Entry 8B6K (X-ray diffraction, 2.50 A resolution); this record covers chains A and P of the 3 polymer chains in the assembly.

Chain A:
Protein: DNA polymerase epsilon catalytic subunit A
Organism: Saccharomyces cerevisiae
Notes: EC 2.7.7.7, 3.1.11.-; fragment: Catalytic subunit of DNA Pol Epsilon
UniProtKB: P21951 (DPOE_YEAST); numbering as in UniProt (aligned over 1-1186)
Sequence (1191 residues; each row starts with the number of its first residue; numbers below 1 keep their minus sign (Gly-4 is residue -4)):
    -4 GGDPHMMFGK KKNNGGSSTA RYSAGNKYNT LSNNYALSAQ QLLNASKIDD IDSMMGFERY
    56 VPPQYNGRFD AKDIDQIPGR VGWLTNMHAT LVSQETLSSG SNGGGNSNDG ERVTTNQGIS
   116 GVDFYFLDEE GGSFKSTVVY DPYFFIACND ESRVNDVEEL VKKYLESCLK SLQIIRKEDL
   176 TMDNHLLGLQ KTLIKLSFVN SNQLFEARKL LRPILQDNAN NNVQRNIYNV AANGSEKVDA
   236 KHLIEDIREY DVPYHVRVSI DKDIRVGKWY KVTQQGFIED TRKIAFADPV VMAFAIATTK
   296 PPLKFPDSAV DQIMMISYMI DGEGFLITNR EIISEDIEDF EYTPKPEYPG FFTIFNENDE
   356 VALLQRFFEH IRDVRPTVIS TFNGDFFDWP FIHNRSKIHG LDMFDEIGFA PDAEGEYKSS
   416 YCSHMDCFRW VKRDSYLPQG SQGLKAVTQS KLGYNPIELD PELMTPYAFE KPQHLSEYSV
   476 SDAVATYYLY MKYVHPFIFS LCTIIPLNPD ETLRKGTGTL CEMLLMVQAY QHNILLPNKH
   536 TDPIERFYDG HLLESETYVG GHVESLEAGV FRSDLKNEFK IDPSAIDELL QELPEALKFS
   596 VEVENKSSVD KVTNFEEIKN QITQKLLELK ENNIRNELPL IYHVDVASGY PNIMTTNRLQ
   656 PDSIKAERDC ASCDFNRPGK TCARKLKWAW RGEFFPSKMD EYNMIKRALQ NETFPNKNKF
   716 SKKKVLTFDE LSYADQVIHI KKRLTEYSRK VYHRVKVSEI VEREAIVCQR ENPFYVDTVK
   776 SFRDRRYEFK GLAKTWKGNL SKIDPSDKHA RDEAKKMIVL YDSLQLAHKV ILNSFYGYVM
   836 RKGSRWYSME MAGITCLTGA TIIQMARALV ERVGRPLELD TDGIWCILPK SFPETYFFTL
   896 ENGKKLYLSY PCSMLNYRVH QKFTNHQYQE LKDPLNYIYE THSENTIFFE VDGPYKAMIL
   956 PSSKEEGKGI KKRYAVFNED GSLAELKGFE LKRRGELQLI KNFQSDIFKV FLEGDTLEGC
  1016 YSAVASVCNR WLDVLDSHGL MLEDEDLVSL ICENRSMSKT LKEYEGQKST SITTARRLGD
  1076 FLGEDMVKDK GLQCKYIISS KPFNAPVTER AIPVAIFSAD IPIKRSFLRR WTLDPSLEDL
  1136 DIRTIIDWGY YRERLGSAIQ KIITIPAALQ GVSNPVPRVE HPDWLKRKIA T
Disordered / not traced: -4 to 29, 91-111, 225-231, 661-675, 714-718, 1186
Differences from the reference sequence: expression tag (-4 to 0); engineered mutation Ala290 (Asp in P21951), Ala292 (Glu in P21951), Gly644 (Met in P21951)
Swiss-Prot annotation at these positions:
  - mutagenesis: Pro710 (P710S: In POL2-18; temperature-sensitive mutant)
Bound ions: Ca2+: Asp640, Val641, Asp877 (together with 2'-deoxycytidine-5'-triphosphate)
Small-molecule neighbours: 2'-deoxycytidine-5'-triphosphate (DCP): Tyr431, Asp640, Val641, Ala642, Ser643, Gly644, Tyr645, Pro646, Arg781, Lys785, Lys824, Asn828, Tyr831, Thr876, Asp877
What the authors report for this chain:
  - conformationally variable residues: Asp877
  - specificity-determining residues: Asn828
  - mutagenesis - N828V: increased catalytic activity on NTPs
  - mutagenesis - N828V: unchanged catalytic activity
  - mutagenesis - M644G/N828V: decreased catalytic activity on dNTPs
  - mutagenesis - M644G/N828V: decreased growth

Chain P:
Molecule: Primer DNA sequence
Sequence (11 nucleotides; row label = number of the first residue in the row):
     1 TAACCGCGTT C
Modified / non-standard residues: DOC (2',3'-dideoxycytidine-5'-monophosphate) at position 11

How chain A and chain P interact:
Pairs across the interface (31; chain A residue first):
  Tyr431(A) - DOC_11(P)  base contact
  Pro433(A) - DT9(P)  phosphate contact
  Gln434(A) - DG8(P)  sugar contact
  Gln434(A) - DT9(P)  hydrogen bond to the phosphate
  Gly435(A) - DT9(P)  hydrogen bond to the phosphate
  Val750(A) - DC4(P)  phosphate contact
  Lys751(A) - DC4(P)  phosphate contact
  Asp875(A) - DT10(P)  phosphate contact
  Asp875(A) - DOC_11(P)  phosphate contact
  Thr876(A) - DOC_11(P)  sugar contact
  Lys967(A) - DT10(P)  hydrogen bond to the base
  Tyr969(A) - DOC_11(P)  hydrogen bond to the phosphate
  Leu981(A) - DT10(P)  phosphate contact
  Lys982(A) - DT10(P)  phosphate contact
  Lys982(A) - DOC_11(P)  salt bridge to the phosphate
  Gly983(A) - DT9(P)  phosphate contact
  Gly983(A) - DT10(P)  hydrogen bond to the phosphate
  Lys987(A) - DT9(P)  phosphate contact
  Lys987(A) - DT10(P)  salt bridge to the phosphate
  Arg988(A) - DC7(P)  hydrogen bond to the base
  Arg988(A) - DG8(P)  hydrogen bond to the sugar
  Arg988(A) - DT9(P)  phosphate contact
  Arg989(A) - DG8(P)  salt bridge to the phosphate
  Arg989(A) - DT9(P)  hydrogen bond to the phosphate
  Ser1051(A) - DC7(P)  sugar contact
  Ser1051(A) - DG8(P)  phosphate contact
  Met1052(A) - DC7(P)  phosphate contact
  Ser1053(A) - DC7(P)  hydrogen bond to the phosphate
  Tyr1059(A) - DC7(P)  hydrogen bond to the phosphate
  Gln1062(A) - DC5(P)  phosphate contact
  Gln1062(A) - DG6(P)  phosphate contact
Other interface residues (no listed pair), chain A (23 interface residues in all): Glu873, Lys1054

Overview:
Chain A and chain P form an interface of 23 and 8 residues respectively; the contacts include 10 hydrogen
bonds and 3 salt bridges. Among the polar pairs are Lys967(A)-DT10(P), Arg988(A)-DC7(P) and Arg988(A)-DG8(P).
Bound to chain A: 2'-deoxycytidine-5'-triphosphate. The paper reports that N828V of chain A increases
catalytic activity on NTPs; the specificity determinant Asn828(A).
Here chain A is DNA polymerase epsilon catalytic subunit A (Saccharomyces cerevisiae) and chain P is Primer
DNA sequence. Entry 8B6K (The crystal structure of M644G variant of DNA Pol Epsilon containing dCTP in the
polymerase active ...) was determined by X-ray diffraction, deposited together with 8B76, 8B67, 8B77, 8B79 and
8B7E.
